7E0L - chains A and B; structure by X-ray diffraction, 2.82 A resolution.

[Chain A (and B)]
Name: Hydroxylamine reductase
From: Methanothermobacter marburgensis str. Marburg
Notes: EC 1.7.99.1; chain B of this document is another copy of the same molecule, construct and numbering; everything in this record applies to it too
UniProt: D9PYV4 (D9PYV4_METTM); residues 1-491 here = UniProt positions 1-491
Amino-acid sequence (506 residues; row label = number of the first residue in the row):
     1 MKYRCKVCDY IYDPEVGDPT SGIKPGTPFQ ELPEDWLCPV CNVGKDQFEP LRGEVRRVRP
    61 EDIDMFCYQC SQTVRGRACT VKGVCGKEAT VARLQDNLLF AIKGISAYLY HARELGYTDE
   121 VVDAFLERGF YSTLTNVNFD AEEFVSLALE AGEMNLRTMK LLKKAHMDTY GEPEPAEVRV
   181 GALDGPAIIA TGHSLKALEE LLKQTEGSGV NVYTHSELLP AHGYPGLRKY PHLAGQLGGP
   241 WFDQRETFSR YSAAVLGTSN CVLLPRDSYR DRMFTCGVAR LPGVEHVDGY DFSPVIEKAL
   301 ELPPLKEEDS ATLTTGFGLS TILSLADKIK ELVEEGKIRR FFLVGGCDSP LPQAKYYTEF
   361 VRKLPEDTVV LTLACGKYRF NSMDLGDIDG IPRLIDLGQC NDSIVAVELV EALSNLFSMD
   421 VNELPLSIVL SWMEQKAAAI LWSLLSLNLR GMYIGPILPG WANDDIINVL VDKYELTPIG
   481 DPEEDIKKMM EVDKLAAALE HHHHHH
Disordered / not traced: 492-506 (chain B: 1-2, 494-506)
Construct notes: expression tag (492-506)
Modified positions: Cys-347 (S-mercaptocysteine; CSS)
Ion coordination: Fe ion: Cys-5, Cys-8, Cys-38, Cys-41; 4Fe-4S cluster Fe: Cys-67, Cys-70, Cys-79, Cys-85; fe-S-o hybrid cluster Fe: His-193, Glu-217, Cys-261, Cys-347, Cys-375, Glu-434
Ligand contacts:
  - fe-S-o hybrid cluster (FS2): His-193, Glu-217, Trp-241, Asn-260, Cys-261, Cys-347, Asp-348, Ala-374, Cys-375, Cys-400, Met-433, Glu-434, Lys-436
  - 4Fe-4S cluster (SF4): Met-65, Cys-67, Tyr-68, Gln-69, Cys-70, Gln-72, Thr-73, Cys-79, Gly-83, Val-84, Cys-85, Lys-87, Thr-135
What the authors report for this chain:
  - fe-S-o hybrid cluster coordination: His-193, Glu-217, Cys-261, Cys-347, Cys-375, Cys-400, Glu-434
  - self-association interface (contacts with another copy of this molecule); pairs are residue here / residue on that copy: Arg-113/Glu-127 (salt bridge)
  - 4Fe-4S cluster coordination: Cys-67
  - mutagenesis - C67Y: abolished binding to [4Fe-4S] cluster
  - mutagenesis - C67A: abolished binding to fe-S-o hybrid cluster

[Interface between chain A and chain B]
Residue-residue contacts (157; chain A residue first):
  Asn-42(A) / Pro-352(B)
  Arg-56(A) / Arg-59(B)
  Arg-59(A) / Val-58(B)  hydrogen bond (side chain-backbone)
  Arg-59(A) / Arg-59(B)
  Pro-60(A) / Arg-56(B)
  Pro-60(A) / Arg-57(B)
  Glu-61(A) / Arg-75(B)  salt bridge
  Glu-61(A) / Arg-77(B)
  Asp-62(A) / Arg-77(B)  salt bridge
  Ile-63(A) / Ile-63(B)  hydrophobic
  Ile-63(A) / Phe-66(B)  hydrophobic
  Ile-63(A) / Arg-77(B)
  Phe-66(A) / Ile-63(B)  hydrophobic
  Phe-66(A) / Phe-66(B)  hydrophobic
  Tyr-68(A) / Arg-93(B)
  Tyr-68(A) / Asp-96(B)  hydrogen bond
  Tyr-68(A) / Gly-460(B)
  Tyr-68(A) / Trp-461(B)
  Gln-69(A) / Phe-100(B)
  Gln-69(A) / Lys-103(B)  hydrogen bond
  Gln-69(A) / Trp-432(B)
  Gln-69(A) / Gln-435(B)  hydrogen bond
  Gln-69(A) / Trp-461(B)
  Cys-70(A) / Trp-432(B)
  Cys-70(A) / Met-433(B)
  Ser-71(A) / Ser-349(B)
  Ser-71(A) / Leu-351(B)
  Ser-71(A) / Trp-432(B)  hydrogen bond (side chain-backbone)
  Ser-71(A) / Met-433(B)  hydrogen bond (backbone-backbone)
  Ser-71(A) / Ile-457(B)
  Gln-72(A) / Trp-241(B)
  Gln-72(A) / Pro-350(B)
  Gln-72(A) / Leu-351(B)
  Arg-75(A) / Pro-60(B)  hydrogen bond (side chain-backbone)
  Gly-76(A) / Gly-460(B)
  Arg-77(A) / Glu-61(B)  salt bridge
  Arg-77(A) / Asp-62(B)  salt bridge
  Arg-77(A) / Gly-460(B)
  Thr-80(A) / Ile-63(B)
  Cys-85(A) / Leu-263(B)
  Arg-93(A) / Arg-77(B)
  Asp-96(A) / Tyr-68(B)  hydrogen bond
  Phe-100(A) / Tyr-68(B)  hydrophobic
  Phe-100(A) / Gln-69(B)
  Lys-103(A) / Gln-69(B)
  Lys-103(A) / Leu-99(B)
  Lys-103(A) / Phe-130(B)
  Lys-103(A) / Thr-133(B)
  Lys-103(A) / Leu-134(B)
  Ser-106(A) / Glu-127(B)
  Ser-106(A) / Phe-130(B)
  Ala-107(A) / Tyr-131(B)  hydrophobic
  Leu-109(A) / Glu-127(B)
  Tyr-110(A) / Tyr-131(B)  hydrophobic
  His-111(A) / Tyr-131(B)  hydrogen bond
  Arg-113(A) / Ala-124(B)
  Arg-113(A) / Glu-127(B)  salt bridge
  Asp-123(A) / Asp-123(B)
  Asp-123(A) / Glu-127(B)
  Ala-124(A) / Arg-113(B)
  Glu-127(A) / Ser-106(B)
  Glu-127(A) / Leu-109(B)
  Glu-127(A) / Tyr-110(B)
  Glu-127(A) / Arg-113(B)  salt bridge
  Glu-127(A) / Asp-123(B)
  Arg-128(A) / Tyr-110(B)
  Arg-128(A) / Val-278(B)
  Phe-130(A) / Lys-103(B)
  Phe-130(A) / Ser-106(B)
  Phe-130(A) / Phe-130(B)  hydrophobic
  Tyr-131(A) / Ala-107(B)  hydrophobic
  Tyr-131(A) / Tyr-110(B)  hydrophobic
  Tyr-131(A) / His-111(B)  hydrogen bond
  Tyr-131(A) / Ser-259(B)
  Tyr-131(A) / Asn-260(B)
  Tyr-131(A) / Val-278(B)  hydrophobic
  Tyr-131(A) / Lys-436(B)  hydrogen bond
  Thr-133(A) / Lys-103(B)  hydrogen bond (backbone-side chain)
  Leu-134(A) / Lys-103(B)
  Leu-134(A) / Ala-107(B)  hydrophobic
  Leu-134(A) / Asn-260(B)
  Leu-134(A) / Glu-434(B)
  Leu-134(A) / Gln-435(B)
  Thr-135(A) / Glu-434(B)
  Thr-135(A) / Gln-435(B)  hydrogen bond
  Asn-136(A) / Trp-241(B)
  Asn-136(A) / Asn-260(B)
  Asn-136(A) / Cys-261(B)  hydrogen bond (backbone-backbone)
  Asn-136(A) / Val-262(B)  hydrogen bond (backbone-backbone)
  Val-137(A) / Asn-260(B)
  Val-137(A) / Val-262(B)
  Val-137(A) / Val-278(B)  hydrophobic
  Val-137(A) / Ala-279(B)
  Val-137(A) / Arg-280(B)  hydrogen bond (backbone-backbone)
  Asn-138(A) / Arg-280(B)
  Phe-139(A) / Val-262(B)
  Phe-139(A) / Leu-264(B)  hydrophobic
  Phe-139(A) / Arg-280(B)  hydrogen bond (backbone-backbone)
  Phe-139(A) / Leu-281(B)  hydrophobic
  Phe-139(A) / Pro-282(B)
  Asp-140(A) / Arg-280(B)
  Asp-140(A) / Leu-281(B)
  Asp-140(A) / Pro-282(B)
  Glu-143(A) / Arg-280(B)  salt bridge
  Trp-241(A) / Gln-72(B)
  Trp-241(A) / Asn-136(B)
  Ser-259(A) / Tyr-131(B)  hydrogen bond
  Asn-260(A) / Tyr-131(B)
  Asn-260(A) / Leu-134(B)
  Asn-260(A) / Asn-136(B)
  Asn-260(A) / Val-137(B)
  Cys-261(A) / Asn-136(B)  hydrogen bond (backbone-backbone)
  Val-262(A) / Asn-136(B)  hydrogen bond (backbone-backbone)
  Val-262(A) / Val-137(B)
  Val-262(A) / Phe-139(B)
  Leu-264(A) / Cys-85(B)
  Leu-264(A) / Gly-86(B)
  Val-278(A) / Arg-128(B)
  Val-278(A) / Tyr-131(B)
  Val-278(A) / Ser-132(B)
  Val-278(A) / Val-137(B)  hydrophobic
  Ala-279(A) / Val-137(B)
  Arg-280(A) / Val-137(B)  hydrogen bond (backbone-backbone)
  Arg-280(A) / Asn-138(B)
  Arg-280(A) / Phe-139(B)  hydrogen bond (backbone-backbone)
  Arg-280(A) / Glu-143(B)  salt bridge
  Leu-281(A) / Phe-139(B)  hydrophobic
  Leu-281(A) / Asp-140(B)
  Pro-282(A) / Phe-139(B)
  Pro-282(A) / Asp-140(B)
  Ser-349(A) / Ser-71(B)
  Ser-349(A) / Gln-72(B)
  Pro-350(A) / Asn-42(B)
  Pro-350(A) / Gln-72(B)
  Leu-351(A) / Asn-42(B)
  Leu-351(A) / Ser-71(B)
  Pro-352(A) / Asn-42(B)
  Trp-432(A) / Gln-69(B)
  Trp-432(A) / Cys-70(B)
  Trp-432(A) / Ser-71(B)  hydrogen bond (backbone-side chain)
  Met-433(A) / Cys-70(B)
  Met-433(A) / Ser-71(B)  hydrogen bond (backbone-backbone)
  Met-433(A) / Gln-72(B)
  Met-433(A) / Asn-136(B)
  Glu-434(A) / Leu-134(B)
  Glu-434(A) / Thr-135(B)
  Gln-435(A) / Gln-69(B)  hydrogen bond
  Gln-435(A) / Leu-134(B)
  Gln-435(A) / Thr-135(B)
  Lys-436(A) / Tyr-131(B)  hydrogen bond
  Ile-457(A) / Ser-71(B)
  Ile-457(A) / Gly-76(B)
  Gly-460(A) / Tyr-68(B)
  Gly-460(A) / Gly-76(B)
  Gly-460(A) / Arg-77(B)
  Trp-461(A) / Tyr-68(B)
  Trp-461(A) / Gln-69(B)
Interface residues without a listed pair, chain A (72 interface residues in all): Gly-86, Leu-99, Glu-120, Leu-126, Leu-263, Pro-456
Interface residues without a listed pair, chain B (77 interface residues in all): Ala-78, Thr-80, Glu-120, Leu-126, Pro-456, Leu-458

[In short]
The interface between chain A and chain B involves 72 residues on one side and 77 on the other, with 26
hydrogen bonds and 8 salt bridges. Polar pairs include Glu-61(A)/Arg-75(B), Asp-62(A)/Arg-77(B) and
Arg-77(A)/Glu-61(B). The paper reports that C67Y of chain A abolishes binding to [4Fe-4S] cluster; fe-S-o
hybrid cluster coordination by His-193(A), Glu-217(A) and Cys-261(A) among others.
Both chains are Hydroxylamine reductase (Methanothermobacter marburgensis str. Marburg). Entry 7E0L (Class III
hybrid cluster protein (HCP) from Methanothermobacter marburgensis) was determined by X-ray diffraction.
